PDB entry 9DNB | electron microscopy, 3.00 A resolution | chains B and C of the 3 polymer chains in the assembly

[Chain B (and C)]
Protein: Nuclear distribution protein PAC1
From: Saccharomyces cerevisiae
Notes: chain C of this document is another copy of the same molecule, construct and numbering; everything in this record applies to it too
UniProt: P39946 (LIS1_YEAST); residue numbers follow UniProt; this construct covers 1-494
Chain sequence (495 residues; row label = number of the first residue in the row; numbering starts at 0):
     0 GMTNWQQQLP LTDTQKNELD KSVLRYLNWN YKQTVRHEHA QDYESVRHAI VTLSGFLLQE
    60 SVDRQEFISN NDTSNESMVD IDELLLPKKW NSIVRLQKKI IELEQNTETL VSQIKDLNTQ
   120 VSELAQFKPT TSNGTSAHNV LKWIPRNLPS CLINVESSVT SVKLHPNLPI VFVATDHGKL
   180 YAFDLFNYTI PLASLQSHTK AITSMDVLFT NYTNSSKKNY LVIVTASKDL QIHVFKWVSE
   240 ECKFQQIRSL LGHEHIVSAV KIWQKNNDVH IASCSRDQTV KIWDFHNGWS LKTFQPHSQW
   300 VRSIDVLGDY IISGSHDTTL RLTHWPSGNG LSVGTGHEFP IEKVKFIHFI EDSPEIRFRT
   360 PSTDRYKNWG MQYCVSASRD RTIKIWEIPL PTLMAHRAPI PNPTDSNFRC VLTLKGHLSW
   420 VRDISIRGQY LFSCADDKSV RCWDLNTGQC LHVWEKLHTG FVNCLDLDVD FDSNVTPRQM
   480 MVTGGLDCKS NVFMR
Not modelled in the structure: 0-138, 214-215, 351-354, 393-396, 401-404 (chain C: 0-138, 214-217, 352-353, 393-396)
Sequence notes: expression tag (0)
What the authors report for this chain:
  - mutagenesis - R275A/R301A/R378A/W419A/K437A: abolished catalytic activity with Dynein heavy chain, cytoplasmic
  - mutagenesis - R275A/R301A/R378A/W419A/K437A: abolished binding to Dynein heavy chain, cytoplasmic (citing earlier work)

[Interface between chain B and chain C]
Residue-residue contacts - 19 pairs, chain B then chain C:
  Asn166(B) - Asn153(C)
  Leu167(B) - Asn153(C)
  Leu167(B) - Glu155(C)
  Leu167(B) - Tyr180(C)
  Pro168(B) - Pro190(C)
  Asp183(B) - Lys178(C)
  Phe185(B) - Pro190(C)
  Phe185(B) - Leu191(C)
  Phe185(B) - Ala192(C)
  Phe185(B) - Ser193(C)
  Asn186(B) - Ser193(C)
  Asn186(B) - Leu194(C)
  Ser238(B) - Glu155(C)  hydrogen bond (side chain-backbone)
  Ser238(B) - Ser156(C)  hydrogen bond (backbone-side chain)
  Glu239(B) - Ser156(C)  hydrogen bond
  Glu239(B) - His176(C)  hydrogen bond (backbone-side chain)
  Glu239(B) - Cys487(C)
  Glu240(B) - His176(C)
  Cys241(B) - His176(C)  hydrogen bond
Interface residues without a listed pair, chain B (12 interface residues in all): Leu191, Arg477
Interface residues without a listed pair, chain C (15 interface residues in all): Val154, Ser157, Thr188

[Summary]
12 residues of chain B face 15 of chain C across their interface, with 5 hydrogen bonds. Polar pairs include
Ser238(B)-Glu155(C), Ser238(B)-Ser156(C) and Glu239(B)-Ser156(C). The paper reports that
R275A/R301A/R378A/W419A/K437A of chain B abolish catalytic activity with Dynein heavy chain, cytoplasmic;
R275A/R301A/R378A/W419A/K437A of chain B abolish binding to Dynein heavy chain, cytoplasmic.
Chain B and chain C are both Nuclear distribution protein PAC1 (Saccharomyces cerevisiae); the structure,
CryoEM structures of yeast cytoplasmic dynein in the presence of ATP and Lis1, was determined by electron
microscopy, deposited together with 9DJ7, 9DJU, 9DJZ, 9DK0, 9DKH, 9DKM and 6 further entries.
